Entry 3D31 (X-ray diffraction, 3.00 A resolution); this record covers chains A and C of the 4 polymer chains in the assembly.

== Chain A ==
Name: Sulfate/molybdate ABC transporter, ATP-binding protein
Source organism: Methanosarcina acetivorans
Reference sequence: Q8TTZ3 (Q8TTZ3_METAC); residue numbers follow UniProt; this construct covers 1-348
Amino-acid sequence (348 residues; each row starts with the number of its first residue):
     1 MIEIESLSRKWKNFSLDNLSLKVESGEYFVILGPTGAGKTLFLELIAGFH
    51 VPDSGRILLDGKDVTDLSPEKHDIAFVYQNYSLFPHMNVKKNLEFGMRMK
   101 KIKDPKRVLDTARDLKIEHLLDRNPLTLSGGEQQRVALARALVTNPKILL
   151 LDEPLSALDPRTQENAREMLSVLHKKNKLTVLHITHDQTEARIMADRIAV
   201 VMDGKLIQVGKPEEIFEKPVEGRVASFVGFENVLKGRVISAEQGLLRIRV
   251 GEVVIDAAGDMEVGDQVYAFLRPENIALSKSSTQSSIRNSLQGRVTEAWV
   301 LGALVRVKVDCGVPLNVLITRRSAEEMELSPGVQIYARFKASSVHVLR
Ligand contacts:
  - tungstate(VI)ion (WO4), molecule 1: Ser286, Ile287, Arg288, Lys340, Ala341, Ser342
  - tungstate(VI)ion (WO4), molecule 2: Leu318, Ile319, Thr320, Ser323

== Chain C ==
Name: Sulfate/molybdate ABC transporter, permease protein
Source organism: Methanosarcina acetivorans
Reference sequence: Q8TTZ4 (Q8TTZ4_METAC); numbering as in UniProt (aligned over 1-272)
Amino-acid sequence (295 residues; row label = number of the first residue in the row; numbers below 1 keep their minus sign (Met-22 is residue -22)):
   -22 MGHHHHHHHHHHSSGENLYFQGHMKAKNRKTRKFEPLTFVFSFLLLVLFL
    28 FIFLTLSNMIFEQITEDFSGLVKAAGNRSVISSIFLSLYAGFLATLLALL
    78 LGAPTGYILARFDFPGKRLVESIIDVPVVVPHTVAGIALLTVFGSRGLIG
   128 EPLESYIQFRDALPGIVVAMLFVSMPYLANSAREGFKSVDPRLENAARSL
   178 GAPLWKAFFFVTLPLSARYLLIGSVMTWARAISEFGAVVILAYYPMVGPT
   228 LIYDRFISYGLSASRPIAVLLILVTLSIFLVIRTLSAGWSIYDRD
Not modelled in the structure: -22 to 12, 261-272
Construct notes: expression tag (-22 to 0)

== Interface between chain A and chain C ==
Contacting residue pairs (38; chain A residue first):
  Thr40(A) with Arg169(C)
  Phe49(A) with Asn172(C); Ser176(C)
  Ser68(A) with Arg175(C)
  Pro69(A) with Arg175(C); Ser176(C)
  Glu70(A) with Arg175(C), salt bridge; Gly178(C); Ala179(C); Pro180(C)
  Ile74(A) with Ser176(C)
  Tyr78(A) with Arg169(C); Asn172(C), hydrogen bond
  Asn80(A) with Arg169(C)
  Ser82(A) with Arg169(C); Leu170(C); Ala173(C)
  Leu83(A) with Leu170(C)
  Phe84(A) with Leu170(C); Ala174(C), hydrophobic; Val188(C), hydrophobic
  Pro85(A) with Leu192(C), hydrophobic
  His86(A) with Phe187(C), hydrogen bond (side chain-backbone); Val188(C); Pro191(C); Leu192(C)
  Phe95(A) with Ala174(C), hydrophobic; Leu177(C), hydrophobic; Ala179(C), hydrophobic
  Gly96(A) with Leu177(C)
  Met99(A) with Gly178(C); Ala179(C), hydrophobic; Lys183(C)
  Lys100(A) with Leu177(C); Gly178(C)
  Arg140(A) with Ala173(C); Leu177(C)
  Ala141(A) with Leu177(C), hydrophobic
Interface residues without a listed pair, chain A (24 interface residues in all): Glu44, Ala47, Phe76, Lys101, Thr144
Interface residues without a listed pair, chain C (17 interface residues in all): Leu181

== In short ==
24 residues of chain A face 17 of chain C across their interface; the contacts include 2 hydrogen bonds and 1
salt bridge. Polar contacts include Glu70(A)-Arg175(C), Tyr78(A)-Asn172(C) and His86(A)-Phe187(C). Chain A
binds tungstate(VI)ion.
Here chain A is Sulfate/molybdate ABC transporter, ATP-binding protein and chain C is Sulfate/molybdate ABC
transporter, permease protein, both from Methanosarcina acetivorans. Entry 3D31 (ModBC from Methanosarcina
acetivorans) was determined by X-ray diffraction.
